PDB entry 6ADS | electron microscopy, 2.84 A resolution | chains B and D of the 4 polymer chains in the assembly

== Chain B ==
Name: VP2
From: Seneca valley virus
Chain sequence (267 residues; numbered 12 to 278; the number before each row is that of its first residue):
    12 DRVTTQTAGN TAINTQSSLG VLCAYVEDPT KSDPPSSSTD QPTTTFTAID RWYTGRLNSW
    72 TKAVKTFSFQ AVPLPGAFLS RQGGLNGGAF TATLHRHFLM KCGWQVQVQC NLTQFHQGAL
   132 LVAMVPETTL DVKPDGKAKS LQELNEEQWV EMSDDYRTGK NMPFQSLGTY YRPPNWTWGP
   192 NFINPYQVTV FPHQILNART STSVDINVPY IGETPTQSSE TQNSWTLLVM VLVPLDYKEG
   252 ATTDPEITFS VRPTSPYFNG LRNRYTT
Unresolved in the structure: 145-157

== Chain D ==
Name: VP4
From: Seneca valley virus
Chain sequence (71 residues; each row starts with the number of its first residue; note: 1 number in that range is skipped by the numbering (no residue carries it; nothing is unmodelled there)):
     1 GNVQTTSKND FDSRGNNGNM TFNYYANTYQ NSVDFSTS
    40 SSASGAGPGN SRGGLAGLLT NFSGILNPLG YLK
Unresolved in the structure: 1-13, 40-62

== Interface between chain B and chain D ==
Residue-residue contacts (16):
  Leu30(B) - Leu71(D)
  Gly31(B) - Leu71(D)
  Gly31(B) - Lys72(D)
  Val32(B) - Tyr70(D)
  Val32(B) - Leu71(D)
  Val32(B) - Lys72(D)  hydrogen bond (backbone-backbone)
  Leu33(B) - Tyr70(D)
  Cys34(B) - Gly69(D)
  Cys34(B) - Tyr70(D)  hydrogen bond (backbone-backbone)
  Cys34(B) - Lys72(D)
  Tyr36(B) - Leu68(D)  hydrogen bond (backbone-backbone)
  Tyr36(B) - Gly69(D)
  Val37(B) - Tyr70(D)
  Glu38(B) - Tyr70(D)
  Glu38(B) - Lys72(D)
  Ser47(B) - Thr37(D)
Also at the interface, not in a pair above, chain B (11 interface residues in all): Ala35, Gln205

== Summary ==
11 residues of chain B and 6 residues of chain D are in contact; the contacts include 3 hydrogen bonds. The
backbones hydrogen-bond at Val32(B)-Lys72(D), Cys34(B)-Tyr70(D) and Tyr36(B)-Leu68(D).
Chain B is VP2 and chain D is VP4, both from Seneca valley virus; the structure, Structure of Seneca Valley
Virus in acidic conditions, was determined by electron microscopy, deposited together with 6ADL, 6ADM, 6ADR
and 6ADT.
